Entry 5AV8 (X-ray diffraction, 2.20 A resolution); this record covers chains G and I of the 10 polymer chains in the assembly.

== Chain G ==
Name: Histone H2A type 1-B/E
From: Homo sapiens
UniProt: P04908 (H2A1B_HUMAN); residues 0-129 here correspond to UniProt positions 1-130 (UniProt number = residue number + 1)
Amino-acid sequence (133 residues; numbered -3 to 129; the number before each row is that of its first residue; numbers below 1 keep their minus sign (Gly-3 is residue -3)):
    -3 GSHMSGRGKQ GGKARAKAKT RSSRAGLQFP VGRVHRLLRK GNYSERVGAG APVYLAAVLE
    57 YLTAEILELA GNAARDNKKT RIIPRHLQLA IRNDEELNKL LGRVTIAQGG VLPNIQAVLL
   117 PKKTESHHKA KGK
Disordered / not traced: -3 to 13, 119-129
Sequence notes: expression tag (-3 to -1)
Swiss-Prot annotation at these positions:
  - modified residue: Ser1 (N-acetylserine), Arg3 (Citrulline), Lys5 (N6-(2-hydroxyisobutyryl)lysine), Lys9 (N6-(2-hydroxyisobutyryl)lysine), Lys13 (N6-(beta-hydroxybutyryl)lysine), Lys36 (N6-(2-hydroxyisobutyryl)lysine), Lys74 (N6-(2-hydroxyisobutyryl)lysine), Lys75 (N6-(2-hydroxyisobutyryl)lysine), Lys95 (N6-(2-hydroxyisobutyryl)lysine), Gln104 (N5-methylglutamine), Lys118 (N6-(2-hydroxyisobutyryl)lysine), Lys119 (N6-crotonyllysine), Thr120 (Phosphothreonine), Lys125 (N6-crotonyllysine)
  - cross-link (Glycyl lysine isopeptide (Lys-Gly)): Lys13 (interchain with G-Cter in ubiquitin), Lys15 (interchain with G-Cter in ubiquitin), Lys119 (interchain with G-Cter in ubiquitin)

== Chain I ==
Molecule: 147-nt DNA strand
Sequence (147 nucleotides; row label = number of the first residue in the row; numbers below 1 keep their minus sign (DA-73 is residue -73)):
   -73 ATCAATATCC ACCTGCAGAT ACTACCAAAA GTGTATTTGG AAACTGCTCC ATCAAAAGGC
   -13 ATGTTCAGCT GGAATCCAGC TGAACATGCC TTTTGATGGA GCAGTTTCCA AATACACTTT
    47 TGGTAGTATC TGCAGGTGGA TATTGAT
Ion coordination: Mn2+ site 1: DG-35, DG-34; Mn2+ site 2 near DG-3 (its only coordinating residue here); Mn2+ site 3 near DG5 (its only coordinating residue here); Mn2+ site 4 near DG27 (its only coordinating residue here); Mn2+ site 5 near DG48 (its only coordinating residue here); Mn2+ site 6 near DG61 (its only coordinating residue here)

== Chain G / chain I interface ==
Contacting residue pairs - 14 pairs, chain G then chain I:
  Arg29(G) with DG48(I), hydrogen bond to the phosphate; DG49(I), salt bridge to the phosphate
  Arg42(G) with DA38(I), sugar contact; DT39(I), phosphate contact
  Val43(G) with DA38(I), phosphate contact; DT39(I), hydrogen bond to the phosphate
  Gly44(G) with DA38(I), phosphate contact
  Ala45(G) with DA38(I), hydrogen bond to the phosphate
  Lys75(G) with DC59(I), phosphate contact; DA60(I), phosphate contact
  Thr76(G) with DG58(I), hydrogen bond to the phosphate; DC59(I), hydrogen bond to the phosphate
  Arg77(G) with DG58(I), hydrogen bond to the sugar; DC59(I), hydrogen bond to the phosphate
Also at the interface, not in a pair above, chain G (11 interface residues in all): Ala14, Glu41, Lys74
Also at the interface, not in a pair above, chain I (8 interface residues in all): DT46

== In short ==
Chain G and chain I form an interface of 11 and 8 residues respectively; the contacts include 7 hydrogen bonds
and 1 salt bridge. Polar contacts include Arg77(G)-DG58(I), Arg29(G)-DG48(I) and Val43(G)-DT39(I). DG-35(I)
and DG-34(I) coordinate Mn2+ site 1.
Chain G is Histone H2A type 1-B/E (Homo sapiens) and chain I is a 147-nt DNA strand; the structure, human
nucleosome core particle, was determined by X-ray diffraction together with 5AV5, 5AV6, 5AV9, 5AVB and 5AVC
from the same study.
